6NMD - chains G and B of the 3 polymer chains in the assembly; structure by electron microscopy, 3.49 A resolution.

[Chain G]
Molecule: crRNA
Sequence (40 nucleotides; each row starts with the number of its first residue):
     3 AAUUUCUACU AAGUGUAGAU GGAAAUUAGG UGCGCUUGGC
Disordered / not traced: 28-42
Ion coordination: Mg2+: A19 (shared with 1 residue of chain A)

[Chain B]
Molecule: AcrVA1
Organism: Moraxella bovoculi
Reference sequence: A0A0U2BNN7 (A0A0U2BNN7_9GAMM); residues 5-174 here correspond to UniProt positions 1-170 (UniProt number = residue number - 4)
Amino-acid sequence (174 residues; row label = number of the first residue in the row):
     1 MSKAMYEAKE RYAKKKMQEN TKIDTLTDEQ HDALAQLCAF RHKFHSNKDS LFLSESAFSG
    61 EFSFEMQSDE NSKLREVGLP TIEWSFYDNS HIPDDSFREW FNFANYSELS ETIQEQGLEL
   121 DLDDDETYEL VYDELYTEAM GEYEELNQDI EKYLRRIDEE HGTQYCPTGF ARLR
Disordered / not traced: 1, 60-65, 114-116, 167-174
Construct notes: expression tag (1-4)

[Interface between chain G and chain B]
Pairs across the interface (6; chain G residue first):
  G24(G) - Asn47(B)  base contact
  A25(G) - Asn47(B)  base contact
  A26(G) - Tyr6(B)  hydrogen bond to the base
  A27(G) - Tyr6(B)  hydrogen bond to the base
  A27(G) - Lys9(B)  hydrogen bond to the sugar
  A27(G) - His42(B)  base contact
Interface residues without a listed pair, chain G (5 interface residues in all): G23
Interface residues without a listed pair, chain B (6 interface residues in all): Lys43, Ser46

[In short]
Chain G and chain B form an interface of 5 and 6 residues respectively, with 3 hydrogen bonds. Among the polar
pairs are A26(G)-Tyr6(B), A27(G)-Tyr6(B) and A27(G)-Lys9(B).
Here chain G is crRNA and chain B is AcrVA1 (Moraxella bovoculi). Entry 6NMD (cryo-EM Structure of the
LbCas12a-crRNA-AcrVA1 complex) was determined by electron microscopy, deposited together with 6NM9, 6NMA,
6NMC, 6NME and 6OMV.
